PDB entry 6UXJ | X-ray diffraction, 1.40 A resolution | chains B and D of the 4 polymer chains in the assembly

# Chain B (and D)
Protein: Serine hydroxymethyltransferase
Source organism: Glycine max
Notes: EC 2.1.2.1; chain D of this document is another copy of the same molecule, construct and numbering; everything in this record applies to it too
UniProtKB: K4FZF8 (K4FZF8_SOYBN); numbering as in UniProt (aligned over 1-471)
Amino-acid sequence (473 residues; each row starts with the number of its first residue; numbers below 1 keep their minus sign (Ser-1 is residue -1)):
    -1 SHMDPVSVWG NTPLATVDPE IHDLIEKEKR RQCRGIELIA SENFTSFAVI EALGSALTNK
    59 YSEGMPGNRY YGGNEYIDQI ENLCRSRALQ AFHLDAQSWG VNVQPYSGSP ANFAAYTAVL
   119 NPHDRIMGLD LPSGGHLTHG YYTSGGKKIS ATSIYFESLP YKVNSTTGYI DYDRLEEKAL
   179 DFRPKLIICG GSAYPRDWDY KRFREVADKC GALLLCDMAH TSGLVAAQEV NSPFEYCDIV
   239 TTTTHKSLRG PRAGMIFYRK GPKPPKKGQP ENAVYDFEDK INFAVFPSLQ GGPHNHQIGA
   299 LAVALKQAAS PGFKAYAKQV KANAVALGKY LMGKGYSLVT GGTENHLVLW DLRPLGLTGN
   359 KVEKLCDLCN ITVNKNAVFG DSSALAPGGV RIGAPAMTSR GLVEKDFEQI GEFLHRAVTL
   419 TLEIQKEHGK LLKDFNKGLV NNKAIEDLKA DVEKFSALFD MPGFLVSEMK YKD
Disordered / not traced: -1
Sequence notes: expression tag (-1 to 0)
Ligand contacts:
  - 6S-folinic acid (FFO; N-[4-({[(6S)-2-amino-5-formyl-4-oxo-3,4,5,6,7,8-hexahydropteridin-6-yl]methyl}amino)benzoyl]-L-glutamic acid), molecule 1: Glu61, Tyr68, Tyr69, Phe281, Phe284, Pro285
  - 6S-folinic acid (FFO), molecule 2: Leu129, Gly132, Gly133, His134, Leu135, Tyr139, Lys145, Ile147, Ser190, Ala191, Asn372, Lys373, Asn374, Ala382, Leu383, Arg389
  - N-pyridoxyl-glycine-5-monophosphate (PLG; N-glycine-[3-hydroxy-2-methyl-5-phosphonooxymethyl-pyridin-4-yl-methane]), molecule 1: Ser39, Ser105, Gly106, Ser107, Pro108, Asn110, His134, Thr136, His137, Gly189, Ser190, Asp215, Ala217, His218, Thr241, His243, Lys244, Arg389
  - N-pyridoxyl-glycine-5-monophosphate (PLG), molecule 2: Tyr59, Glu61, Tyr69, Tyr104, Gly289, Gly290
From the paper describing this entry:
  - binding site for 6S-folinic acid: Glu61, Tyr68, Tyr69, Leu129, Gly133, His134, Leu135, Tyr139, Asn374, Ala382
  - mutagenesis - P130R/N358Y: decreased binding to folate
  - mutagenesis - P130R/N358Y: decreased catalytic activity

# Interface between chain B and chain D
Residue-residue contacts - 31 pairs, chain B then chain D:
  His121(B) - His121(D)  hydrogen bond
  Arg123(B) - Tyr140(D)  hydrogen bond
  Arg123(B) - Glu155(D)  salt bridge
  Arg123(B) - Ser156(D)  hydrogen bond (side chain-backbone)
  Tyr140(B) - Arg123(D)  hydrogen bond
  Tyr140(B) - Asp179(D)  hydrogen bond (side chain-backbone)
  Tyr140(B) - Phe180(D)
  Ser142(B) - Arg181(D)  hydrogen bond (backbone-side chain)
  Gly143(B) - Arg181(D)  hydrogen bond (backbone-side chain)
  Gly144(B) - Arg181(D)
  Glu155(B) - Arg123(D)  salt bridge
  Glu155(B) - Glu155(D)
  Ser156(B) - Arg123(D)  hydrogen bond (backbone-side chain)
  Leu157(B) - Asp179(D)
  Leu157(B) - Phe180(D)  hydrophobic
  Lys160(B) - Asp179(D)  salt bridge
  Arg172(B) - Arg172(D)
  Arg172(B) - Glu175(D)  salt bridge
  Arg172(B) - Asp179(D)  salt bridge
  Glu175(B) - Arg172(D)  salt bridge
  Lys176(B) - Asp179(D)  salt bridge
  Asp179(B) - Tyr140(D)  hydrogen bond (backbone-side chain)
  Asp179(B) - Leu157(D)
  Asp179(B) - Lys160(D)  salt bridge
  Asp179(B) - Arg172(D)  salt bridge
  Asp179(B) - Lys176(D)  salt bridge
  Phe180(B) - Tyr140(D)
  Phe180(B) - Leu157(D)  hydrophobic
  Arg181(B) - Ser142(D)  hydrogen bond (side chain-backbone)
  Arg181(B) - Gly143(D)  hydrogen bond (side chain-backbone)
  Arg181(B) - Gly144(D)
Interface residues without a listed pair, chain D (17 interface residues in all): Leu178

# In short
16 residues of chain B and 17 residues of chain D are in contact; the contacts include 11 hydrogen bonds and
10 salt bridges. Polar contacts include Arg123(B)-Glu155(D), Lys160(B)-Asp179(D) and Arg172(B)-Glu175(D). From
the paper: a binding site for 6S-folinic acid at Glu61(B), Tyr68(B) and Tyr69(B) among others; P130R/N358Y of
chain B reduce binding to folate.
Both chains are Serine hydroxymethyltransferase (Glycine max). Entry 6UXJ (Structure of serine
hydroxymethyltransferase 8 from Glycine max cultivar Essex complexed with PLP-glycine and
5-formyltetrahydrofolate) was determined by X-ray diffraction, deposited together with 6UXH, 6UXI, 6UXK and
6UXL.
